Entry 6PPD (electron microscopy, 3.70 A resolution); this record covers chains W and b of the 16 polymer chains in the assembly.

[Chain W]
Molecule: Major capsid protein
Source organism: Human herpesvirus 8
Reference sequence: D0UZN7 (D0UZN7_HHV8); residues 1-1376 here = UniProt positions 1-1376
Amino-acid sequence (1376 residues; each row starts with the number of its first residue):
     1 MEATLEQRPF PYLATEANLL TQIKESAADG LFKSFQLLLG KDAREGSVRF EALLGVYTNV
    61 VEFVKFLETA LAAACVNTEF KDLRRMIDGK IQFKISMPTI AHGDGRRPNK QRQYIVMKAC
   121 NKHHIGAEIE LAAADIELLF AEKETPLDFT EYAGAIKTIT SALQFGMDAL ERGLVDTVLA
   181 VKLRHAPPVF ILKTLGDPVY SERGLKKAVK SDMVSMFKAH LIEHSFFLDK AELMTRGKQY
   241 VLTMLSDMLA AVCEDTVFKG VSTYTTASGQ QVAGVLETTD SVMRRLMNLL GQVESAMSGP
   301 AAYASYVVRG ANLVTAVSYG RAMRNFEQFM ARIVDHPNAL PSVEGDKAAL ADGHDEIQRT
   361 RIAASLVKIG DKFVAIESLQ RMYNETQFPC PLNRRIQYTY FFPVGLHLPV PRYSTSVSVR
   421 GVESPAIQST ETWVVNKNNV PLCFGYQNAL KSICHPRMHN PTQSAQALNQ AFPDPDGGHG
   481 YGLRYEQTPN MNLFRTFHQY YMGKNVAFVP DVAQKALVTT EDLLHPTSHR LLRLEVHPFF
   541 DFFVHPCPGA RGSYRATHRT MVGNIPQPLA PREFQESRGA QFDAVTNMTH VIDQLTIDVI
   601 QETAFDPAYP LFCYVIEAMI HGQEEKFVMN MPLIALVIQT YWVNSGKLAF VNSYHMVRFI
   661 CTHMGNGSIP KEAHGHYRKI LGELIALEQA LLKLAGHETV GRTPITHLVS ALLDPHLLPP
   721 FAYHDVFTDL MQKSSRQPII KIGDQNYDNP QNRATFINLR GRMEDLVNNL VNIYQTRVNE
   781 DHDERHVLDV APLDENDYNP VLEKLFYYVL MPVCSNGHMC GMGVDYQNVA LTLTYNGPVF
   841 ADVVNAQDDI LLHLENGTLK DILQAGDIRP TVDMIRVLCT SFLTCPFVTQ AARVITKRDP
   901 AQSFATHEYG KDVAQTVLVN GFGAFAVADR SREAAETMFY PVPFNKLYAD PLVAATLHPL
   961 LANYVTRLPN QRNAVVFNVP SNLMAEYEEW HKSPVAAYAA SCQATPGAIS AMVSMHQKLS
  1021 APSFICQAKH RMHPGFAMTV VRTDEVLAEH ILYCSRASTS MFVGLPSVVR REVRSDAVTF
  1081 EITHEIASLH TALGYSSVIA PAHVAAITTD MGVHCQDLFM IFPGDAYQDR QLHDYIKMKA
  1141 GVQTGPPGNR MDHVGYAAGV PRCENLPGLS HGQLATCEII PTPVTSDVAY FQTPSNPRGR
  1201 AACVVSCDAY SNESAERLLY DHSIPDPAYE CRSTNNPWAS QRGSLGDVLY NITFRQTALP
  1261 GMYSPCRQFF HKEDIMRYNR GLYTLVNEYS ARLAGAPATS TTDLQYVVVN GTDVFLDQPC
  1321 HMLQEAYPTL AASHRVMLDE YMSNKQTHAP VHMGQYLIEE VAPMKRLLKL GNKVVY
Disordered / not traced: 1142-1163

[Chain b]
Molecule: Triplex capsid protein 1
Source organism: Human herpesvirus 8
Reference sequence: Q76RF6 (Q76RF6_HHV8); residue numbers follow UniProt; this construct covers 1-331
Amino-acid sequence (331 residues; row label = number of the first residue in the row):
     1 MKVQAENAAR LGRQVLGLLP PPTHRVSLTR GPEFARGVRD LLSKYAASTR PTVGSLHEAL
    61 RQAPFRQPTY GDFLVYSQTF SPQEPLGTFL FSFKQEDNGS SMDMLLTPTS LFMLSGMEAA
   121 KAPQTHKVAG VWYGSGSGLA DFIPNLSELM DTGEFHTLLT PVGPMVQSVH STFVTKVTSA
   181 MKGVGLARDE PRAHVGLTLP CDMLVDLDES CPMVQRREPA GLNVTIYASL VYLRVNQRPS
   241 MALTFFQSGK GFAEVVAMIK DHFTDVIRTK YIQLRHELYI NRLVFGAVCT LGTVPFDSHP
   301 VHQSLNVKGT SLPVLVFANF EAACGPWTVF L
Disordered / not traced: 1-3, 214-216, 307-310
What the authors report for this chain:
  - mutagenesis - L278R/I280R/L283E, I280R: decreased growth

[Interface between chain W and chain b]
Residue-residue contacts - 41 pairs, chain W then chain b:
  Ile-136(W) / Leu-60(b)
  Glu-137(W) / Arg-192(b)  salt bridge
  Leu-139(W) / Val-53(b)  hydrophobic
  Phe-140(W) / His-57(b)
  Phe-140(W) / Leu-60(b)
  Phe-140(W) / Arg-61(b)
  Glu-142(W) / Arg-13(b)
  Glu-144(W) / Arg-10(b)  salt bridge
  Ile-156(W) / Val-53(b)  hydrophobic
  Ile-159(W) / Val-53(b)  hydrophobic
  Ile-159(W) / Leu-60(b)  hydrophobic
  Thr-160(W) / Val-53(b)
  Leu-163(W) / Pro-51(b)
  Leu-163(W) / Leu-56(b)  hydrophobic
  Gln-164(W) / Arg-50(b)
  Gln-164(W) / Pro-51(b)
  Met-167(W) / Ser-48(b)
  Met-167(W) / Thr-49(b)
  Met-167(W) / Pro-51(b)
  Pro-1066(W) / Ala-47(b)
  Ser-1067(W) / Tyr-45(b)
  Val-1068(W) / Ser-43(b)
  Val-1068(W) / Lys-44(b)
  Val-1068(W) / Tyr-45(b)  hydrogen bond (backbone-backbone)
  Val-1068(W) / Ala-47(b)  hydrophobic
  Arg-1070(W) / Ser-43(b)
  Arg-1070(W) / Tyr-45(b)
  Arg-1070(W) / Gln-62(b)  hydrogen bond (side chain-backbone)
  Val-1073(W) / Pro-64(b)  hydrophobic
  Arg-1074(W) / Pro-295(b)
  Arg-1074(W) / Phe-296(b)
  Arg-1074(W) / Asp-297(b)  salt bridge
  Arg-1074(W) / Asn-319(b)
  Ser-1075(W) / Val-184(b)
  Ser-1075(W) / His-194(b)  hydrogen bond (backbone-side chain)
  Ser-1075(W) / Asn-319(b)  hydrogen bond (backbone-side chain)
  Asp-1076(W) / Ala-318(b)
  Asp-1076(W) / Asn-319(b)  hydrogen bond (backbone-side chain)
  Phe-1080(W) / Leu-60(b)  hydrophobic
  Ala-1258(W) / Met-213(b)
  Leu-1259(W) / Met-213(b)  hydrophobic
Other interface residues (no listed pair), chain W (28 interface residues in all): Leu-131, Ala-134, Ala-141, Lys-143, Val-1069
Other interface residues (no listed pair), chain b (30 interface residues in all): Gln-14, Thr-52, Ala-59, Leu-222

[Overview]
The interface between chain W and chain b involves 28 residues on one side and 30 on the other, with 5
hydrogen bonds and 3 salt bridges. Polar contacts include Glu-137(W)/Arg-192(b), Glu-144(W)/Arg-10(b) and
Arg-1074(W)/Asp-297(b). The paper reports that L278R/I280R/L283E and I280R of chain b reduce growth.
Chain W is Major capsid protein and chain b is Triplex capsid protein 1, both from Human herpesvirus 8; the
structure, Kaposi's sarcoma-associated herpesvirus (KSHV), C1 penton vertex register, CATC-absent structure,
was determined by electron microscopy (same publication as 6PPB, 6PPH and 6PPI).
